Entry 4HLQ (X-ray diffraction, 3.30 A resolution); this record covers chains A and B.

Chain A:
Molecule: TBC1 domain family member 20
Organism: Homo sapiens
Reference sequence: Q96BZ9 (TBC20_HUMAN); residue numbers follow UniProt; this construct covers 1-305
Chain sequence (305 residues; numbered 1 to 305; the number before each row is that of its first residue):
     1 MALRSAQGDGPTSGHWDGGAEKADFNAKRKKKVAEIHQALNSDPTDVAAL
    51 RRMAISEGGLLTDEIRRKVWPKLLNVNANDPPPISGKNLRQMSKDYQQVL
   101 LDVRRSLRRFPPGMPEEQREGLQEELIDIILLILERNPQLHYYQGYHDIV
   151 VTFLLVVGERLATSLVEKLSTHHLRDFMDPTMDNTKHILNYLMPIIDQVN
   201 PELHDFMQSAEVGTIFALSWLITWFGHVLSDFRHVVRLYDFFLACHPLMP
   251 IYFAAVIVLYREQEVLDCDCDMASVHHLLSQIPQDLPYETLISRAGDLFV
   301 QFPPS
Unresolved in the structure: 1-24, 305
Swiss-Prot annotation at these positions:
  - site: Arg105 (Arginine finger), Gln144 (Glutamine finger)
  - mutagenesis: Arg105 (R105A: 1000-fold decrease in GAP activity), Gln144 (Q144L: 1000-fold decrease in GAP activity)
What the authors report for this chain:
  - binding site for the ligand GDP: Arg105
  - binding site for beryllium trifluoride: Gln144
  - catalytic residues: Arg105, Gln144
  - mutagenesis - Q144L (1,000-fold): decreased catalytic activity with Ras-related protein Rab-1B (chain B)

Chain B:
Molecule: Ras-related protein Rab-1B
Organism: Homo sapiens
Reference sequence: Q9H0U4 (RAB1B_HUMAN); numbering as in UniProt (aligned over 3-174)
Chain sequence (175 residues; numbered 0 to 174; the number before each row is that of its first residue; numbering starts at 0):
     0 GHMPEYDYLFKLLLIGDSGVGKSCLLLRFADDTYTESYISTIGVDFKIRT
    50 IELDGKTIKLQIWDTAGQERFRTITSSYYRGAHGIIVVYDVTDQESYANV
   100 KQWLQEIDRYASENVNKLLVGNKSDLTTKKVVDNTTAKEFADSLGIPFLE
   150 TSAKNATNVEQAFMTMAAEIKKRMG
Unresolved in the structure: 0-2
Sequence notes: expression tag (0-2)
Ion coordination: Mg2+: Ser22, Thr40 (together with GDP)
Ligand contacts: GDP (guanosine-5'-diphosphate): Asp16, Ser17, Gly18, Val19, Gly20, Lys21, Ser22, Cys23, Tyr33, Glu35, Ser36, Ile38, Thr40, Asn121, Lys122, Asp124, Leu125, Ser151, Ala152, Lys153
Swiss-Prot annotation at these positions:
  - region: Thr64 to Gly83 (Switch 2 region)
  - motif: Asp30 to Phe45 (Switch 1), Ala65 to Gly80 (Switch 2)
  - binding site (GTP): Ser17, Gly18, Val19, Gly20, Lys21, Ser22, Cys23, Tyr33, Thr34, Glu35, Ser36, Ser39, Thr40, Gly66, Asn121, Lys122, Asp124, Ser151, Ala152, Lys153
  - binding site (Mg(2+)): Ser22, Thr40, Asp63
  - modified residue: Ser76 (Microbial infection: O-(2-cholinephosphoryl)serine), Tyr77 (Microbial infection: O-AMP-tyrosine)
  - mutagenesis: Gln67 (Q67L: No effect on GDI1 binding. Reduces prenylation in vitro, but not in vivo. No effect on interaction with REP1/CHM; 100-fold refunction in intrinsic GTPase activity), Ile73 (I73N: Abolishes interaction with REP1/CHM. No prenylation. Much lower GDP/GTP ratio), Ser76 (S76A: Abolishes phosphocholination by Legionella AnkX), Tyr77 (Y77F: Abolishes AMPylation by Legionella DrrA), Tyr78 (Y78D: Abolishes interaction with REP1/CHM and GDI1. No prenylation. Much lower GDP/GTP ratio. No membrane association), Ala81 (A81D: Abolishes interaction with REP1/CHM. No prenylation. Lowers GDP/GTP ratio by half), Leu103 (L103R: No effect on prenylation), Ala110 (A110D: No effect on prenylation), Asn121 (N121I: Prevent formation of autophagosomes), Lys137 (K137E: No effect on prenylation), Gly144 (G144N: No effect on prenylation)
What the authors report for this chain:
  - conformationally variable residues (side-chain flip): Gln67
  - mutagenesis - Q67L: decreased catalytic activity with TBC1 domain family member 20 (chain A)
  - mutagenesis - Q67L (100-fold): decreased catalytic activity (intrinsic GTPase activity)

Interface between chain A and chain B:
Contacting residue pairs (50):
  Gln97(A) with Glu94(B)
  Gln98(A) with Ser17(B), hydrogen bond
  Leu101(A) with Ser17(B); Gly18(B)
  Asp102(A) with Ser39(B)
  Arg104(A) with Ser36(B), hydrogen bond (backbone-side chain)
  Arg105(A) with Ser36(B); Ser39(B)
  Leu107(A) with Ser36(B)
  Arg108(A) with Tyr37(B), hydrogen bond (side chain-backbone); Ile38(B)
  Tyr142(A) with Gln67(B), hydrogen bond (backbone-side chain); Arg69(B)
  Tyr143(A) with Gln67(B); Arg69(B)
  Gln144(A) with Ser17(B); Thr40(B); Ile41(B); Ala65(B); Gly66(B); Gln67(B), hydrogen bond (backbone-side chain); Phe70(B)
  Gly145(A) with Ile41(B)
  Phe177(A) with Arg69(B), hydrogen bond (backbone-side chain)
  Asp179(A) with Arg69(B), hydrogen bond (backbone-side chain)
  Pro180(A) with Arg69(B), hydrogen bond (backbone-side chain)
  Thr181(A) with Arg69(B), hydrogen bond (backbone-side chain)
  Met182(A) with Arg69(B); Phe70(B), hydrophobic
  Lys186(A) with Thr72(B), hydrogen bond; Ile73(B)
  Ile215(A) with Ile73(B), hydrophobic; Tyr77(B)
  Leu218(A) with Gly42(B); Phe70(B), hydrophobic
  Ser219(A) with Ile41(B)
  Thr223(A) with Ile41(B)
  His227(A) with Ile38(B); Ser39(B), hydrogen bond (side chain-backbone); Ile41(B)
  Met272(A) with Trp62(B), hydrophobic; Tyr77(B), hydrophobic
  Ala273(A) with Phe45(B); Gln60(B)
  His276(A) with Val43(B), hydrogen bond (side chain-backbone); Asp44(B), salt bridge; Trp62(B)
  His277(A) with Asp44(B); Phe45(B)
  Ser280(A) with Asp44(B)
Interface residues without a listed pair, chain A (33 interface residues in all): His141, His147, Asp148, Met178, Val212
The authors on this interface:
  - specific contacts: Gln144(A)-Gln67(B), Gln67(B)-Tyr142(A) (hydrogen bond)

Summary:
Chain A and chain B form an interface of 33 and 23 residues respectively; the contacts include 12 hydrogen
bonds and 1 salt bridge. Polar pairs include His276(A)-Asp44(B), Gln98(A)-Ser17(B) and Arg104(A)-Ser36(B). The
authors report a contact between Gln144(A) and Gln67(B); a hydrogen bond between Gln67(B) and Tyr142(A). The
paper reports catalytic residues Arg105(A) and Gln144(A); Q144L of chain A reduces catalytic activity with
Ras-related protein Rab-1B (chain B).
Here chain A is TBC1 domain family member 20 and chain B is Ras-related protein Rab-1B, both from Homo
sapiens. Entry 4HLQ (Crystal structure of human rab1b bound to GDP and BEF3 in complex with the GAP domain
...) was determined by X-ray diffraction, deposited together with 4HL4.
